4ASW - chains A and C of the 3 polymer chains in the assembly; structure by solution NMR.

== Chain A ==
Protein: Small glutamine-rich tetratricopeptide repeat-containing protein 2
From: Saccharomyces cerevisiae
Notes: fragment: dimerisation domain, residues 1-78
UniProt: Q12118 (SGT2_YEAST); residues 15-92 here correspond to UniProt positions 1-78 (UniProt number = residue number - 14)
Sequence (92 residues; numbered 1 to 92; the number before each row is that of its first residue):
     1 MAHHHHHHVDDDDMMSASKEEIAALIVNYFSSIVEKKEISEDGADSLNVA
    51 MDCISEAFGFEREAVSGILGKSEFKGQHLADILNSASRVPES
Disordered / not traced: 1-13
Construct notes: expression tag (1-14)
Reported in the primary citation:
  - mutagenesis - F30Y: unchanged binding to Ubiquitin-like protein MDY2 (chain C)

== Chain C ==
Protein: Ubiquitin-like protein MDY2
From: Saccharomyces cerevisiae
UniProt: Q12285 (MDY2_YEAST); residues 16-98 here correspond to UniProt positions 70-152 (UniProt number = residue number + 54)
Sequence (83 residues; numbered 16 to 98; the number before each row is that of its first residue):
    16 DNAAVHLTLKKIQAPKFSIEHDFSPSDTILQIKQHLISEEKASHISEIKL
    66 LLKGKVLHDNLFLSDLKVTPANSTITVMIKPNP
Disordered / not traced: 16, 98

== Chain A / chain C interface ==
Contacting residue pairs (17):
  Asp42(A) - Lys70(C)
  Asp45(A) - Lys64(C)
  Asp45(A) - Val71(C)
  Asp45(A) - His73(C)
  Ser46(A) - Gly69(C)
  Ser46(A) - Lys70(C)
  Ser46(A) - Val71(C)
  Asn48(A) - Lys64(C)
  Val49(A) - Lys64(C)
  Val49(A) - Leu66(C)
  Val49(A) - Val71(C)
  Asp52(A) - Met93(C)
  Asp52(A) - Lys95(C)
  Cys53(A) - Met93(C)
  Glu56(A) - Gln28(C)
  Glu56(A) - Lys95(C)
  Arg62(A) - Asn97(C)
Other interface residues (no listed pair), chain A (10 interface residues in all): Gly43
Interface features reported in the paper:
  - pairs named by the authors: Asp45(A)-Lys64(C), Asp45(A)-His73(C), Val49(A)-Leu66(C) (hydrophobic contact), Val49(A)-Lys64(C) (hydrophobic contact), Val49(A)-Met93(C) (hydrophobic contact), Asp52(A)-Lys95(C), Glu56(A)-Lys95(C)
  - hot spots on chain A (mutagenesis) - D45R (35x): decreased binding to Ubiquitin-like protein MDY2 (chain C)

== Overview ==
The chain A/chain C interface involves 10 residues from each chain. The authors report contacts between
Asp45(A) and Lys64(C), Asp45(A) and His73(C) and Asp52(A) and Lys95(C) among others; hydrophobic contacts
between Val49(A) and Leu66(C), Val49(A) and Lys64(C) and Val49(A) and Met93(C). The paper reports that D45R of
chain A reduces binding to Ubiquitin-like protein MDY2 (chain C); F30Y of chain A leaves binding to
Ubiquitin-like protein MDY2 (chain C) unchanged.
Here chain A is Small glutamine-rich tetratricopeptide repeat-containing protein 2 and chain C is
Ubiquitin-like protein MDY2, both from Saccharomyces cerevisiae. Entry 4ASW (Structure of the complex between
the N-terminal dimerisation domain of Sgt2 and the UBL domain of ...) was determined by solution NMR.
